Entry 7YZY (electron microscopy, 4.80 A resolution (low resolution: residue-level contacts below are approximate; hydrogen-bond / salt-bridge calls are withheld)); this record covers chains A and E of the 9 polymer chains in the assembly.

== Chain A (and E) ==
Name: Particulate methane monooxygenase alpha subunit
From: Methylococcus capsulatus str. Bath
Notes: EC 1.14.18.3; chain E of this document is another copy of the same molecule, construct and numbering; everything in this record applies to it too
Reference sequence: G1UBD1 (PMOB_METCA); residue numbers follow UniProt; this construct covers 1-414
Chain sequence (414 residues; row label = number of the first residue in the row):
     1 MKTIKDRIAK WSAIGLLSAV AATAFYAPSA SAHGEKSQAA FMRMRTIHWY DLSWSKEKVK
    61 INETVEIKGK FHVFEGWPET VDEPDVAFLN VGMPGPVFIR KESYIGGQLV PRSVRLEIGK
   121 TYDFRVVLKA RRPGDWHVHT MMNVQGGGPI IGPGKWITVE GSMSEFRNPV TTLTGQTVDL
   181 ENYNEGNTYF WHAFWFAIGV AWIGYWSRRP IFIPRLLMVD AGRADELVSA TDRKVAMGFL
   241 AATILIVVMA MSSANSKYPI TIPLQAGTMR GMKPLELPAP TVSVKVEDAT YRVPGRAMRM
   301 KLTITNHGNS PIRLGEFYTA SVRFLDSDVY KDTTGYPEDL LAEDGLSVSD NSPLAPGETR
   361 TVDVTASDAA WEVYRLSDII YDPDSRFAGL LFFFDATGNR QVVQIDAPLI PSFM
Not modelled in the structure: 1-32
Curated features (UniProtKB/Swiss-Prot):
  - binding site (Cu cation): H33, H48, H72, H137, H139
  - mutagenesis: H48 (H48N: Impairs activity of soluble pmoB construct), H137 (H137A: Abolishes activity of soluble pmoB construct; when associated with A-139), H139 (H139A: Abolishes activity of soluble pmoB construct; when associated with A-137)
Reported in the primary citation:
  - contacts within the chain: K58-E160 (from molecular simulation)

== How chain A and chain E interact ==
Residue-residue contacts - 24 pairs, chain A then chain E:
  E75(A) - R270(E)
  G76(A) - R270(E)
  W77(A) - R270(E)
  E83(A) - R115(E)
  E83(A) - R270(E)
  I118(A) - R270(E)
  I380(A) - I262(E)
  I380(A) - P263(E)
  Y381(A) - P263(E)
  D382(A) - P263(E)
  D382(A) - Q265(E)
  P383(A) - L264(E)
  P383(A) - Q265(E)
  P383(A) - A266(E)
  D384(A) - R112(E)
  D384(A) - A266(E)
  S385(A) - Q265(E)
  R386(A) - R112(E)
  R386(A) - T268(E)
  R386(A) - M269(E)
  P411(A) - L173(E)
  F413(A) - I260(E)
  M414(A) - L173(E)
  M414(A) - G175(E)
Also at the interface, not in a pair above, chain A (16 interface residues in all): I410
Also at the interface, not in a pair above, chain E (15 interface residues in all): T174, G267

== Summary ==
16 residues of chain A and 15 residues of chain E are in contact. Curated annotation (UniProt) lists 5 Cu
cation-binding residues and 3 mutagenesis sites on chain A. From the paper: contacts within the chain
involving K58(A) and E160(A).
Both chains are Particulate methane monooxygenase alpha subunit (Methylococcus capsulatus str. Bath). Entry
7YZY (pMMO structure from native membranes by cryoET and STA) was determined by electron microscopy.
